Entry 8SQZ (electron microscopy, 5.85 A resolution (low resolution: residue-level contacts below are approximate; hydrogen-bond / salt-bridge calls are withheld)); this record covers chains B and D of the 6 polymer chains in the assembly.

[Chain B]
Protein: RB1-inducible coiled-coil protein 1
From: Homo sapiens
UniProtKB: Q8TDY2 (RBCC1_HUMAN); numbering as in UniProt (aligned over 1-640)
Amino-acid sequence (640 residues; row label = number of the first residue in the row):
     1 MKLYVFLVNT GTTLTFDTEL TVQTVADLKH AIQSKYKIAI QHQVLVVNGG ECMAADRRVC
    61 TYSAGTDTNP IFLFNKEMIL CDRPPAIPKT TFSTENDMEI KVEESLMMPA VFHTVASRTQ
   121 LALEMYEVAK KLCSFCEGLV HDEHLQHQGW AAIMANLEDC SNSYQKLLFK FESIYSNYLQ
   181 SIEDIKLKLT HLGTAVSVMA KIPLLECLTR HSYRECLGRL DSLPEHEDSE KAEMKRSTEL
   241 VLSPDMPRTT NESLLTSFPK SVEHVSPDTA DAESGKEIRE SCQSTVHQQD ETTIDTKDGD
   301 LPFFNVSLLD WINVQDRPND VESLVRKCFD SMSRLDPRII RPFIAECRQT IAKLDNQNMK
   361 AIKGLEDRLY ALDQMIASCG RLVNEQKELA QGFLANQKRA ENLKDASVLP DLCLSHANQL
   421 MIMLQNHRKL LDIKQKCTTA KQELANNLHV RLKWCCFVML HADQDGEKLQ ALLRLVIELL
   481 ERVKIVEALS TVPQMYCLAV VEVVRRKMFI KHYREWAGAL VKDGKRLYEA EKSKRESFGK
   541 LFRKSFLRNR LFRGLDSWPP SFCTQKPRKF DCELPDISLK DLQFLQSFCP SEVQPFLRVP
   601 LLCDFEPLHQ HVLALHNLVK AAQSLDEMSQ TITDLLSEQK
Not modelled in the structure: 213-303, 598-640
UniProt features mapped onto this chain:
  - motif: Lys566 to Lys569 (Nuclear localization signal)
  - modified residue: Ser222 (Phosphoserine), Ser229 (Phosphoserine), Ser237 (Phosphoserine), Thr238 (Phosphothreonine), Ser243 (Phosphoserine), Ser253 (Phosphoserine), Ser257 (Phosphoserine), Ser261 (Phosphoserine), Ser266 (Phosphoserine), Ser624 (Phosphoserine)

[Chain D]
Protein: Serine/threonine-protein kinase ULK1
From: Homo sapiens
Notes: EC 2.7.11.1
UniProtKB: O75385 (ULK1_HUMAN); residue numbers follow UniProt; this construct covers 836-1050
Amino-acid sequence (215 residues; numbered 836 to 1050; the number before each row is that of its first residue):
   836 MEQEHTEILR GLRFTLLFVQ HVLEIAALKG SASEAAGGPE YQLQESVVAD QISLLSREWG
   896 FAEQLVLYLK VAELLSSGLQ SAIDQIRAGK LCLSSTVKQV VRRLNELYKA SVVSCQGLSL
   956 RLQRFFLDKQ RLLDRIHSIT AERLIFSHAV QMVQSAALDE MFQHREGCVP RYHKALLLLE
  1016 GLQHMLSDQA DIENVTKCKL CIERRLSALL TGICA
Not modelled in the structure: 836-839, 1045-1050

[Chain B / chain D interface]
Residue-residue contacts (13):
  Phe304(B) with Asp963(D); Lys964(D)
  Asn305(B) with Asp963(D)
  Val306(B) with Asp963(D); Lys964(D)
  Pro318(B) with Ser982(D)
  Glu322(B) with Ile887(D)
  Val325(B) with Ala884(D); Ile887(D)
  Phe329(B) with Glu880(D)
  Met332(B) with Gln877(D)
  Ser333(B) with Glu875(D); Tyr876(D)
Other interface residues (no listed pair), chain B (13 interface residues in all): Lys188, Val321, Asp330, Arg334
Other interface residues (no listed pair), chain D (12 interface residues in all): Val883, Ser990, Leu993
From the paper, about this interface:
  - hot spots on chain B (mutagenesis) - R326D, R334D: decreased binding to Serine/threonine-protein kinase ULK1 (chain D)

[Overview]
13 residues of chain B face 12 of chain D across their interface. From the paper: R326D and R334D of chain B
reduce binding to Serine/threonine-protein kinase ULK1 (chain D).
Here chain B is RB1-inducible coiled-coil protein 1 and chain D is Serine/threonine-protein kinase ULK1, both
from Homo sapiens. Entry 8SQZ (Structure of human ULK1 complex core (2:2:2 stoichiometry) in the PI3KC3-C1
mixture) was determined by electron microscopy (same publication as 8SOI, 8SOR and 8SRM).
